7NAS - chains A and L of the 14 polymer chains in the assembly; structure by electron microscopy, 3.31 A resolution.

# Chain A
Molecule: 16S rRNA
From: Escherichia coli (strain K12)
Sequence (1542 nucleotides; row label = number of the first residue in the row):
     1 AAAUUGAAGA GUUUGAUCAU GGCUCAGAUU GAACGCUGGC GGCAGGCCUA ACACAUGCAA
    61 GUCGAACGGU AACAGGAAGA AGCUUGCUUC UUUGCUGACG AGUGGCGGAC GGGUGAGUAA
   121 UGUCUGGGAA ACUGCCUGAU GGAGGGGGAU AACUACUGGA AACGGUAGCU AAUACCGCAU
   181 AACGUCGCAA GACCAAAGAG GGGGACCUUC GGGCCUCUUG CCAUCGGAUG UGCCCAGAUG
   241 GGAUUAGCUA GUAGGUGGGG UAACGGCUCA CCUAGGCGAC GAUCCCUAGC UGGUCUGAGA
   301 GGAUGACCAG CCACACUGGA ACUGAGACAC GGUCCAGACU CCUACGGGAG GCAGCAGUGG
   361 GGAAUAUUGC ACAAUGGGCG CAAGCCUGAU GCAGCCAUGC CGCGUGUAUG AAGAAGGCCU
   421 UCGGGUUGUA AAGUACUUUC AGCGGGGAGG AAGGGAGUAA AGUUAAUACC UUUGCUCAUU
   481 GACGUUACCC GCAGAAGAAG CACCGGCUAA CUCCGUGCCA GCAGCCXCGG UAAUACGGAG
   541 GGUGCAAGCG UUAAUCGGAA UUACUGGGCG UAAAGCGCAC GCAGGCGGUU UGUUAAGUCA
   601 GAUGUGAAAU CCCCGGGCUC AACCUGGGAA CUGCAUCUGA UACUGGCAAG CUUGAGUCUC
   661 GUAGAGGGGG GUAGAAUUCC AGGUGUAGCG GUGAAAUGCG UAGAGAUCUG GAGGAAUACC
   721 GGUGGCGAAG GCGGCCCCCU GGACGAAGAC UGACGCUCAG GUGCGAAAGC GUGGGGAGCA
   781 AACAGGAUUA GAUACCCUGG UAGUCCACGC CGUAAACGAU GUCGACUUGG AGGUUGUGCC
   841 CUUGAGGCGU GGCUUCCGGA GCUAACGCGU UAAGUCGACC GCCUGGGGAG UACGGCCGCA
   901 AGGUUAAAAC UCAAAUGAAU UGACGGGGGC CCGCACAAGC GGUGGAGCAU GUGGUUUAAU
   961 UCGAUGXAAC GCGAAGAACC UUACCUGGUC UUGACAUCCA CGGAAGUUUU CAGAGAUGAG
  1021 AAUGUGCCUU CGGGAACCGU GAGACAGGUG CUGCAUGGCU GUCGUCAGCU CGUGUUGUGA
  1081 AAUGUUGGGU UAAGUCCCGC AACGAGCGCA ACCCUUAUCC UUUGUUGCCA GCGGUCCGGC
  1141 CGGGAACUCA AAGGAGACUG CCAGUGAUAA ACUGGAGGAA GGUGGGGAUG ACGUCAAGUC
  1201 AUCAUGGCCC UUACGACCAG GGCUACACAC GUGCUACAAU GGCGCAUACA AAGAGAAGCG
  1261 ACCUCGCGAG AGCAAGCGGA CCUCAUAAAG UGCGUCGUAG UCCGGAUUGG AGUCUGCAAC
  1321 UCGACUCCAU GAAGUCGGAA UCGCUAGUAA UCGUGGAUCA GAAUGCCACG GUGAAUACGU
  1381 UCCCGGGCCU UGUACACACC GCCCGUXACA CCAUGGGAGU GGGUUGCAAA AGAAGUAGGU
  1441 AGCUUAACCU UCGGGAGGGC GCUUACCACU UUGUGAUUCA UGACUGGGGU GAAGUCGUAA
  1501 CAAGGUAACC GUAGGGGAAC CUGCGGUUGG AUCACCUCCU UA
Not modelled in the structure: 931-1386, 1393-1502, 1541-1542
Modified positions: PSU (pseudouridine-5'-monophosphate) at position 516, G7M (N7-methyl-guanosine-5'-monophosphate) at position 527, 2MG (2N-methylguanosine-5'-monophosphate) at position 966, 5MC (5-methylcytidine-5'-monophosphate) at position 967, 2MG (2N-methylguanosine-5'-monophosphate) at position 1207, 4OC (4n,o2'-methylcytidine-5'-monophosphate) at position 1402, 5MC (5-methylcytidine-5'-monophosphate) at position 1407, UR3 (3-methyluridine-5'-monophoshate) at position 1498, 2MG (2N-methylguanosine-5'-monophosphate) at position 1516, MA6 (6N-dimethyladenosine-5'-monophoshate) at position 1518, MA6 (6N-dimethyladenosine-5'-monophoshate) at position 1519
Ion coordination: Mg2+ site 1 near G21 (its only coordinating residue here); Mg2+ site 2 near G41 (its only coordinating residue here); Mg2+ site 3: C48, G115; Mg2+ site 4 near A53 (its only coordinating residue here); Mg2+ site 5 near A59 (its only coordinating residue here); Mg2+ site 6: A109, G331; Mg2+ site 7 near G111 (its only coordinating residue here); Mg2+ site 8: G145, G177, A197; Mg2+ site 9 near A174 (its only coordinating residue here); Mg2+ site 10: G299, G558; Mg2+ site 11: A306, C307; Mg2+ site 12 near C328 (its only coordinating residue here); 17 more Mg2+ sites not listed

# Chain L
Protein: 30S ribosomal protein S12
From: Escherichia coli (strain K12)
UniProtKB: P0A7S3 (RS12_ECOLI); residue numbers follow UniProt; this construct covers 1-124
Chain sequence (124 residues; each row starts with the number of its first residue):
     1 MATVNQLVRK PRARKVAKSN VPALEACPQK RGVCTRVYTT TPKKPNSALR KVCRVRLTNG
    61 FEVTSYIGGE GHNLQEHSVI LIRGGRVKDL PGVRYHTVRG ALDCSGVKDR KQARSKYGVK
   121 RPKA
Not modelled in the structure: 1
Modified positions: Asp89 ((3R)-3-(methylsulfanyl)-L-aspartic acid; D2T)
UniProt features mapped onto this chain:
  - modified residue: Lys108 (N6-acetyllysine)
  - natural variant: Lys43 (K43R: Confers streptomycin resistance but not hyperaccurate translation)
  - mutagenesis: Leu57 (L57H: Protein is not incorporated into ribosomes), Lys88 (K88Q: Confers low-level resistance to streptomycin and a 15% decrease in the translational elongation rate)

# Interface between chain A and chain L
Pairs across the interface - 95 pairs, chain A then chain L:
  A32(A) with Pro28(L), base contact
  A33(A) with Pro28(L), sugar contact; Gln29(L), hydrogen bond to the sugar
  C34(A) with Gln29(L), hydrogen bond to the sugar
  G35(A) with Ala101(L), phosphate contact; Ser115(L), hydrogen bond to the sugar; Gly118(L), phosphate contact
  C36(A) with Arg114(L), sugar contact; Ser115(L), sugar contact; Gly118(L), phosphate contact; Val119(L), sugar contact; Lys120(L), salt bridge to the phosphate; Arg121(L), hydrogen bond to the phosphate
  U37(A) with Lys120(L), phosphate contact; Arg121(L), hydrogen bond to the phosphate
  G362(A) with Lys30(L), phosphate contact; Arg31(L), salt bridge to the phosphate; Thr58(L), sugar contact
  A363(A) with Cys27(L), hydrogen bond to the base; Pro28(L), base contact; Gln29(L), base contact; Lys30(L), salt bridge to the phosphate; Arg31(L), salt bridge to the phosphate; Thr58(L), hydrogen bond to the phosphate; Leu81(L), sugar contact
  G500(A) with Arg121(L), salt bridge to the phosphate
  C501(A) with Arg114(L), salt bridge to the phosphate; Ser115(L), hydrogen bond to the phosphate; Arg121(L), salt bridge to the phosphate
  A502(A) with Ala113(L), phosphate contact; Arg114(L), hydrogen bond to the phosphate; Ser115(L), hydrogen bond to the phosphate; Lys116(L), hydrogen bond to the phosphate
  C503(A) with Ala113(L), phosphate contact; Lys116(L), salt bridge to the phosphate
  C519(A) with Ser47(L), phosphate contact
  A520(A) with Leu49(L), phosphate contact
  G521(A) with Leu49(L), phosphate contact; Lys51(L), salt bridge to the phosphate; Glu70(L), hydrogen bond to the sugar
  C522(A) with Arg50(L), base contact; Tyr66(L), hydrogen bond to the phosphate; Gly68(L), phosphate contact; Glu70(L), phosphate contact; Tyr117(L), hydrogen bond to the phosphate
  A523(A) with Arg50(L), base contact; Lys88(L), base contact
  C525(A) with Arg86(L), salt bridge to the phosphate; Lys88(L), phosphate contact
  C526(A) with Lys88(L), salt bridge to the phosphate
  G537(A) with Arg110(L), salt bridge to the phosphate
  G538(A) with Arg110(L), salt bridge to the phosphate; Lys111(L), hydrogen bond to the phosphate; Gln112(L), phosphate contact
  A539(A) with Lys111(L), phosphate contact; Gln112(L), phosphate contact
  G550(A) with Lys116(L), sugar contact
  U551(A) with Arg83(L), hydrogen bond to the sugar
  U552(A) with Pro28(L), hydrogen bond to the sugar; Arg83(L), sugar contact; Gly84(L), phosphate contact
  A553(A) with Val21(L), phosphate contact; Leu24(L), sugar contact; Ala26(L), hydrogen bond to the sugar; Pro28(L), sugar contact; Gly84(L), phosphate contact
  A554(A) with Ser19(L), phosphate contact; Val21(L), phosphate contact; Ala26(L), sugar contact
  U562(A) with Arg12(L), base contact; Ala13(L), hydrogen bond to the sugar; Arg14(L), salt bridge to the phosphate
  A563(A) with Arg12(L), base contact; Arg14(L), salt bridge to the phosphate
  C564(A) with Leu7(L), sugar contact; Arg12(L), salt bridge to the phosphate
  G567(A) with Ala2(L), base contact; Arg12(L), hydrogen bond to the base
  G568(A) with Ala2(L), hydrogen bond to the base
  G585(A) with Asn5(L), sugar contact
  C879(A) with Asn5(L), phosphate contact
  C880(A) with Thr3(L), phosphate contact; Asn5(L), hydrogen bond to the phosphate; Gln6(L), base contact; Arg9(L), salt bridge to the phosphate
  G881(A) with Ala2(L), base contact; Gln6(L), hydrogen bond to the phosphate; Arg9(L), salt bridge to the phosphate
  C882(A) with Ala2(L), base contact
  U884(A) with Lys15(L), hydrogen bond to the sugar
  G885(A) with Lys15(L), salt bridge to the phosphate
  A909(A) with Lys18(L), phosphate contact
  C910(A) with Lys18(L), salt bridge to the phosphate
  C912(A) with Pro91(L), phosphate contact
  A913(A) with Lys88(L), salt bridge to the phosphate
Other interface residues (no listed pair), chain A (47 interface residues in all): C518, G524, G7M_527, C883
Other interface residues (no listed pair), chain L (52 interface residues in all): Lys10, Val87, Asp89, His96, Gly100

# In short
47 residues of chain A and 52 residues of chain L are in contact; the contacts include 24 hydrogen bonds and
21 salt bridges. Polar pairs include A363(A)-Cys27(L), G567(A)-Arg12(L) and G568(A)-Ala2(L). From UniProt: 2
mutagenesis sites on chain L.
Chain A is 16S rRNA and chain L is 30S ribosomal protein S12, both from Escherichia coli (strain K12); the
structure, Bacterial 30S ribosomal subunit assembly complex state A (multibody refinement for body domain of
30S ribosome), was determined by electron microscopy together with 7AF3, 7AF5, 7AF8, 7AFA, 7AFD, 7AFH and 17
further entries from the same study.
